6SP5 - chain A; structure by X-ray diffraction, 1.60 A resolution.

# Chain A
Molecule: Haloalkane dehalogenase
Organism: Rhodococcus rhodochrous
Notes: EC 3.8.1.5
UniProtKB: P0A3G2 (DHAA_RHORH); residue numbers follow UniProt; this construct covers 3-293
Sequence (291 residues; each row starts with the number of its first residue):
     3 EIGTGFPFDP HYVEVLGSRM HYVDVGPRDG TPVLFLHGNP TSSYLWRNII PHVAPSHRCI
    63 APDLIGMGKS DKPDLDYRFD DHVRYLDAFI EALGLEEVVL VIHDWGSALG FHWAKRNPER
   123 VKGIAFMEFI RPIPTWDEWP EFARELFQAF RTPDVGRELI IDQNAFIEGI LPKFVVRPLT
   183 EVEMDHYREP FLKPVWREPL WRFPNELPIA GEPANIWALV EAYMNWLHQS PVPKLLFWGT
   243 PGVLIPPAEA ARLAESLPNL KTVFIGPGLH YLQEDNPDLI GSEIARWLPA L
Construct notes: conflict Ser20 (Glu in P0A3G2), Arg80 (Phe in P0A3G2), Phe128 (Cys in P0A3G2), Leu148 (Thr in P0A3G2), Pro155 (Ala in P0A3G2), Ile172 (Ala in P0A3G2), Phe176 (Cys in P0A3G2), Trp198 (Asp in P0A3G2), Trp219 (Val in P0A3G2), Leu262 (Cys in P0A3G2), Phe266 (Asp in P0A3G2)
Residues lining bound ligands: B3P (2-[3-(2-hydroxy-1,1-dihydroxymethyl-ethylamino)-propylamino]-2-hydroxymethyl-propane-1,3-diol): Asp76, Leu77, Asp78, Arg159, Glu200, Arg204
Swiss-Prot annotation at these positions:
  - active site: Asp106 (Nucleophile), Glu130 (Proton donor), His272 (Proton acceptor)
From the paper describing this entry:
  - binding site for thiocyanate ion: Asn41, Asp106, Trp107, Pro206
  - catalytic residues: Asn41, Asp106, Trp107 (citing earlier work)
  - contacts within the chain: Leu18-Ser20, Ser20-Asp73, Ser20-Tyr87, Phe113-Phe128 (pi stacking), Arg133-Glu140, Ala151-Thr154 (backbone contact), Thr154-Gly158 (backbone contact), Pro155-Val157 (backbone contact), Phe149-Ile172, Phe149-Phe176 (pi stacking), Phe144-Phe176 (pi stacking), Lys175-Phe176, Trp219-Glu223 (hydrogen bond), Leu238-Leu262, Leu255-Leu262, Leu259-Leu262, Trp240-Phe266
  - conformationally variable residues (loop rearrangement, side-chain flip): Arg133, Glu140, Pro155, Trp219, Trp240, Leu246, Glu251

# Overview
Chain A binds compound B3P. From UniProt: 3 active-site residues. From the paper: catalytic residues Asn41,
Asp106 and Trp107; a binding site for thiocyanate ion at Asn41, Asp106 and Trp107 among others.
Chain A is Haloalkane dehalogenase (Rhodococcus rhodochrous); the structure, Structure of hyperstable
haloalkane dehalogenase variant DhaA115, was determined by X-ray diffraction together with 6SP8 from the same
study.
